5MAW - chains D and E; structure by X-ray diffraction, 1.50 A resolution.

# Chain D
Molecule: Flagellin
Organism: Bacillus subtilis
UniProt: P02968 (FLA_BACSU); residue numbers follow UniProt; this construct covers 2-304
Amino-acid sequence (311 residues; row label = number of the first residue in the row; numbers below 1 keep their minus sign (Met-6 is residue -6)):
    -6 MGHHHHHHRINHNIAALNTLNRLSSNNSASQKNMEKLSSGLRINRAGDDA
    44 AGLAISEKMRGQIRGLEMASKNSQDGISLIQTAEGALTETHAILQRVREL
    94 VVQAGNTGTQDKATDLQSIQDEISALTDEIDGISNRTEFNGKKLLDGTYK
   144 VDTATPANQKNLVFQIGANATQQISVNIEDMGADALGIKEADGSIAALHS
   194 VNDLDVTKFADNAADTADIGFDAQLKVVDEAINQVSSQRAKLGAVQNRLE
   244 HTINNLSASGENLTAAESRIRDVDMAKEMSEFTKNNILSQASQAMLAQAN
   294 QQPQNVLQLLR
Disordered / not traced: -6 to 44
Construct notes: initiating methionine (-6); expression tag (-5 to 1)
Swiss-Prot annotation at these positions:
  - mutagenesis: Asn255 (N255A: Peptide of residues 247-265 no longer binds FliW)

# Chain E
Molecule: Flagellar protein FliS
Organism: Bacillus subtilis
UniProt: P39739 (FLIS_BACSU); numbering as in UniProt (aligned over 1-133)
Amino-acid sequence (133 residues; each row starts with the number of its first residue):
     1 MAIQNPYTAYQQNSVNTATPGELTLMLYNGCLKFIRLAAQAIENDDMERK
    51 NENLIKAQNIIQELNFTLNRNIELSASMGAMYDYMYRRLVQANIKNDTGM
   101 LAEVEGYVTDFRDAWKQAIQSERKDRHGSGGIA
Disordered / not traced: 1-9, 122-133

# Interface between chain D and chain E
Pairs across the interface (108; chain D residue first):
  Glu60(D) - Gln62(E)
  Glu60(D) - Phe66(E)
  Gln67(D) - Asn51(E)
  Gln67(D) - Gln58(E)  hydrogen bond
  Gln67(D) - Asn93(E)  hydrogen bond
  Asp68(D) - Asn51(E)  hydrogen bond
  Asp68(D) - Ile55(E)
  Ser71(D) - Met47(E)  hydrogen bond (side chain-backbone)
  Ser71(D) - Glu48(E)
  Ser71(D) - Lys50(E)  hydrogen bond
  Ser71(D) - Asn51(E)  hydrogen bond
  Ser71(D) - Asn93(E)
  Gln74(D) - Met47(E)
  Gln74(D) - Lys50(E)  hydrogen bond
  Gln74(D) - Asn93(E)  hydrogen bond (side chain-backbone)
  Gln74(D) - Ile94(E)  hydrogen bond (side chain-backbone)
  Gln74(D) - Asn96(E)
  Thr75(D) - Met47(E)
  Glu131(D) - Glu48(E)
  Phe132(D) - Glu48(E)
  Asn133(D) - Glu48(E)  hydrogen bond (backbone-side chain)
  Gln239(D) - Ile94(E)  hydrogen bond (side chain-backbone)
  Glu243(D) - Ile94(E)
  Glu243(D) - Lys95(E)  salt bridge
  Ile246(D) - Val90(E)  hydrophobic
  Ser250(D) - Tyr86(E)
  Glu254(D) - Asp83(E)
  Glu254(D) - Arg87(E)  salt bridge
  Thr257(D) - Phe66(E)
  Ala259(D) - Asp83(E)
  Glu260(D) - Ala80(E)
  Glu260(D) - Asp83(E)
  Ser261(D) - Asp83(E)
  Ser261(D) - Arg87(E)
  Ile263(D) - Ala80(E)
  Ile263(D) - Met81(E)  hydrophobic
  Ile263(D) - Tyr84(E)
  Ile263(D) - Arg87(E)  hydrogen bond (backbone-side chain)
  Arg264(D) - Arg87(E)
  Asp265(D) - Tyr84(E)
  Val266(D) - Tyr84(E)
  Val266(D) - Arg88(E)
  Val266(D) - Glu103(E)
  Val266(D) - Tyr107(E)  hydrogen bond (backbone-side chain)
  Ala269(D) - Met81(E)
  Ala269(D) - Tyr84(E)  hydrophobic
  Ala269(D) - Tyr107(E)
  Lys270(D) - Tyr107(E)
  Lys270(D) - Asp110(E)  salt bridge
  Met272(D) - Met81(E)  hydrophobic
  Ser273(D) - Met81(E)
  Ser273(D) - Tyr107(E)
  Ser273(D) - Asp110(E)  hydrogen bond
  Phe275(D) - Ser77(E)
  Thr276(D) - Ser77(E)
  Thr276(D) - Met78(E)
  Thr276(D) - Met81(E)
  Thr276(D) - Phe111(E)
  Lys277(D) - Asp110(E)
  Lys277(D) - Ala114(E)
  Asn279(D) - Leu74(E)
  Ile280(D) - Phe111(E)  hydrophobic
  Ile280(D) - Ala114(E)
  Ile280(D) - Trp115(E)
  Ile280(D) - Ala118(E)
  Leu281(D) - Ala114(E)
  Leu281(D) - Gln117(E)
  Ala284(D) - Ala118(E)
  Gln286(D) - Ile72(E)
  Ala287(D) - Leu74(E)  hydrophobic
  Ala287(D) - Trp115(E)
  Met288(D) - Trp115(E)  hydrophobic
  Met288(D) - Ala118(E)  hydrophobic
  Met288(D) - Ile119(E)  hydrophobic
  Leu289(D) - Asn69(E)
  Ala290(D) - Thr67(E)
  Ala290(D) - Leu68(E)
  Ala290(D) - Asn69(E)  hydrogen bond (backbone-backbone)
  Ala290(D) - Ile72(E)  hydrophobic
  Ala290(D) - Ser75(E)
  Gln291(D) - Thr24(E)
  Gln291(D) - Leu64(E)  hydrogen bond (side chain-backbone)
  Gln291(D) - Thr67(E)  hydrogen bond
  Gln291(D) - Leu68(E)
  Gln291(D) - Met78(E)
  Gln291(D) - Tyr82(E)  hydrogen bond
  Gln291(D) - Trp115(E)
  Ala292(D) - Pro20(E)
  Ala292(D) - Thr24(E)
  Ala292(D) - Trp115(E)  hydrophobic
  Asn293(D) - Thr67(E)  hydrogen bond (side chain-backbone)
  Asn293(D) - Asn69(E)
  Gln294(D) - Leu23(E)
  Gln294(D) - Thr24(E)  hydrogen bond
  Gln294(D) - Leu27(E)
  Gln294(D) - Thr67(E)  hydrogen bond
  Pro296(D) - Val15(E)
  Asn298(D) - Glu63(E)  hydrogen bond
  Val299(D) - Leu23(E)  hydrophobic
  Leu300(D) - Gln11(E)
  Leu302(D) - Phe34(E)
  Leu302(D) - Asn59(E)
  Leu302(D) - Glu63(E)
  Leu303(D) - Met26(E)
  Leu303(D) - Gly30(E)
  Leu303(D) - Phe34(E)
  Arg304(D) - Phe34(E)
  Arg304(D) - Lys56(E)  hydrogen bond (backbone-side chain)
Other interface residues (no listed pair), chain D (55 interface residues in all): Ile56, Ser63, Lys64, Ile70, Asn247, Gln283
Other interface residues (no listed pair), chain E (59 interface residues in all): Gln12, Asn16, Gly21, Tyr28, Lys33, Ile60, Gly79, Gln91

# Summary
55 residues of chain D face 59 of chain E across their interface; the contacts include 23 hydrogen bonds and 3
salt bridges. Polar contacts include Glu243(D)-Lys95(E), Glu254(D)-Arg87(E) and Lys270(D)-Asp110(E). Curated
annotation (UniProt) lists one mutagenesis site on chain D.
Here chain D is Flagellin and chain E is Flagellar protein FliS, both from Bacillus subtilis. Entry 5MAW
(Crystal structure of the flagellin-FliS complex from Bacillus subtilis) was determined by X-ray diffraction.
